Entry 6HLT (X-ray diffraction, 2.81 A resolution); this record covers chains A and B.

[Chain A]
Protein: Golgi resident protein GCP60
From: Homo sapiens
UniProt: Q9H3P7 (GCP60_HUMAN); residues 364-528 here = UniProt positions 364-528
Chain sequence (166 residues; each row starts with the number of its first residue):
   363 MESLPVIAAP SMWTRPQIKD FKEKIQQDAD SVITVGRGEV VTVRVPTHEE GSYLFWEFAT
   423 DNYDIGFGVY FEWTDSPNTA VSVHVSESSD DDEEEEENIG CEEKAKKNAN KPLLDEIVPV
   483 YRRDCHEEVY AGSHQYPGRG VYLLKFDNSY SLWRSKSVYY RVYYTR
Unresolved in the structure: 363-365, 437-473
Sequence notes: initiating methionine (363)
Curated features (UniProtKB/Swiss-Prot):
  - region: Leu514 to Arg516 (Membrane-binding)
  - site: Arg399 (Membrane-binding)
  - mutagenesis: Trp375 to Arg377 (80% reduced ability to interact with the 3A protein of enterovirus D68), Ile380 to Lys381 (No effect on interaction with PI4KB but loss of interaction with Kobuviral (Aichi) 3A protein. Loss of ability to sensitize PI4KB activation by Kobuviral (Aichi) 3A protein), Val403 to Val407 (95% reduced ability to interact with the 3A protein of enterovirus D68), Ser414 to Phe417 (60% reduced ability to interact with the 3A protein of enterovirus D68), Ser414 to Leu416 (No effect on PI4KB-, TBC1D22A- and TBC1D22B-binding), Phe417 to Phe420 (No effect on PI4KB-, TBC1D22A- and TBC1D22B-binding), Phe433 to Trp435 (No effect on PI4KB-, TBC1D22A- and TBC1D22B-binding), Gly494 to His496 (No effect on PI4KB-, TBC1D22A- and TBC1D22B-binding), Ser511 to Ser513 (No effect on PI4KB-, TBC1D22A- and TBC1D22B-binding), Ser511 (S511A: Partial loss of PI4KB- and TBC1D22B-binding), Leu514 to Arg516 (Almost complete loss of Golgi loalization), Arg523 to Thr527 (75% reduced ability to interact with the 3A protein of enterovirus D68), 1 further mutagenesis entry in UniProt
Reported in the primary citation:
  - mutagenesis - W375A, R377A, V403A/V405A/V407A, Y415A/F417A, R523A/Y525A/Y526A: unchanged growth
  - mutagenesis - E419A: decreased localization
  - mutagenesis - W375A/R377A, V403A/T404A/V405A/R406A/V407A: unchanged localization

[Chain B]
Protein: Genome polyprotein
From: Human rhinovirus 14
Notes: EC 3.4.22.29, 3.6.1.15, 3.4.22.28, 2.7.7.48
UniProt: P03303 (POLG_HRV14); residues 1-56 here correspond to UniProt positions 1430-1485 (UniProt number = residue number + 1429)
Chain sequence (59 residues; numbered -2 to 56; the number before each row is that of its first residue; numbers below 1 keep their minus sign (Gly-2 is residue -2)):
    -2 GAMGPVYKDL EIDVCNTPPP ECINDLLKSV DSEEIREYCK KKKWIIPEIP TNIERAMNQ
Unresolved in the structure: -2 to 14, 55-56
Sequence notes: expression tag (-2 to 0)

[Chain A / chain B interface]
Pairs across the interface - 64 pairs, chain A then chain B:
  Ser373(A) - Asn21(B)  hydrogen bond
  Ser373(A) - Lys25(B)  hydrogen bond
  Trp375(A) - Asn21(B)
  Trp375(A) - Leu24(B)  hydrogen bond (side chain-backbone)
  Trp375(A) - Lys25(B)
  Trp375(A) - Asp28(B)  hydrogen bond
  Trp375(A) - Arg33(B)
  Arg377(A) - Asp28(B)  salt bridge
  Arg377(A) - Glu30(B)  salt bridge
  Arg377(A) - Arg33(B)
  Gln379(A) - Asp28(B)
  Phe383(A) - Glu30(B)
  Lys386(A) - Glu30(B)
  Lys386(A) - Glu34(B)  salt bridge
  Thr396(A) - Arg52(B)  hydrogen bond (backbone-side chain)
  Gly398(A) - Arg52(B)
  Gly400(A) - Met54(B)
  Glu401(A) - Arg52(B)  salt bridge
  Glu401(A) - Ala53(B)
  Glu401(A) - Met54(B)
  Val402(A) - Glu51(B)
  Val402(A) - Arg52(B)
  Val402(A) - Ala53(B)  hydrogen bond (backbone-backbone)
  Val403(A) - Ile50(B)  hydrophobic
  Val403(A) - Glu51(B)
  Thr404(A) - Asn49(B)
  Thr404(A) - Ile50(B)
  Thr404(A) - Glu51(B)  hydrogen bond (backbone-backbone)
  Val405(A) - Pro47(B)  hydrophobic
  Val405(A) - Asn49(B)
  Arg406(A) - Pro47(B)
  Arg406(A) - Thr48(B)  hydrogen bond (backbone-backbone)
  Arg406(A) - Asn49(B)  hydrogen bond (backbone-backbone)
  Arg406(A) - Glu51(B)  salt bridge
  Val407(A) - Glu45(B)
  Pro408(A) - Thr48(B)
  His410(A) - Glu45(B)  salt bridge
  Ser414(A) - Pro17(B)
  Tyr415(A) - Pro17(B)  hydrophobic
  Leu416(A) - Glu45(B)
  Phe417(A) - Asn21(B)
  Phe417(A) - Leu24(B)  hydrophobic
  Glu419(A) - Arg33(B)  salt bridge
  Ala493(A) - Arg33(B)
  Ser495(A) - Asn21(B)  hydrogen bond
  Tyr522(A) - Pro47(B)
  Tyr522(A) - Ile50(B)
  Arg523(A) - Glu30(B)  salt bridge
  Arg523(A) - Arg33(B)
  Val524(A) - Glu45(B)  hydrogen bond (backbone-backbone)
  Tyr525(A) - Arg33(B)
  Tyr525(A) - Ile42(B)  hydrophobic
  Tyr525(A) - Ile43(B)
  Tyr525(A) - Pro44(B)  hydrophobic
  Tyr525(A) - Glu45(B)
  Tyr526(A) - Ile42(B)
  Tyr526(A) - Ile43(B)  hydrogen bond (backbone-backbone)
  Tyr526(A) - Glu45(B)
  Thr527(A) - Pro17(B)
  Thr527(A) - Trp41(B)
  Thr527(A) - Ile42(B)
  Arg528(A) - Pro17(B)
  Arg528(A) - Lys40(B)
  Arg528(A) - Ile43(B)
Other interface residues (no listed pair), chain A (36 interface residues in all): Asp382, Ile395, Val397, Arg399
Other interface residues (no listed pair), chain B (26 interface residues in all): Glu18, Ile20, Ser29, Lys37

[Summary]
36 residues of chain A and 26 residues of chain B are in contact, with 12 hydrogen bonds and 8 salt bridges.
Polar contacts include Arg377(A)-Asp28(B), Arg377(A)-Glu30(B) and Lys386(A)-Glu34(B). From the paper: E419A of
chain A reduces localization; W375A, R377A and V403A/V405A/V407A of chain A, among others, leave growth
unchanged; 8 substitutions were tested in all.
Chain A is Golgi resident protein GCP60 (Homo sapiens) and chain B is Genome polyprotein (Human rhinovirus
14); the structure, Crystal structure of human ACBD3 GOLD domain in complex with 3A protein of rhinovirus-14
(HRV14), was determined by X-ray diffraction together with 6HLN, 6HLV, 6HLW and 6HM8 from the same study.
